4HSQ - chain A; structure by X-ray diffraction, 1.87 A resolution.

Chain A:
Protein: Putative fimbrial subunit
Organism: Corynebacterium diphtheriae
Notes: fragment: Domains D2-3
UniProt: Q6NK05 (Q6NK05_CORDI); residues 180-455 here = UniProt positions 180-455
Sequence (276 residues; row label = number of the first residue in the row):
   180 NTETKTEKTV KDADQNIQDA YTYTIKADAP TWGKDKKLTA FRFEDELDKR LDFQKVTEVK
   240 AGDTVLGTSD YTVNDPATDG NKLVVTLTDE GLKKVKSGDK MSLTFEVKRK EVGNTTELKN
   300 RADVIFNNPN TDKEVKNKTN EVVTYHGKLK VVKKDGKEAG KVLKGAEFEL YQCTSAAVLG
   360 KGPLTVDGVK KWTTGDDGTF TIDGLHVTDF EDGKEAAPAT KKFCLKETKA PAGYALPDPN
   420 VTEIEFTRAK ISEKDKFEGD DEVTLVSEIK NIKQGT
Not modelled in the structure: 180-183
Disulfides: C352-C403
Glycans and other covalent adducts: covalent link K187-N299, K332-N450
Modified / non-standard residues: Mse280 (selenomethionine; parent Met)
Ion coordination: Ca2+: I430, E432, D439, D440, T443
Reported in the primary citation:
  - Ca2+ coordination: I430, E432, D439, D440, T443
  - contacts within the chain: K187-N299 (covalent link), D224-N299 (hydrogen bond), K187-D224 (hydrogen bond), K332-N450 (covalent link)
  - catalytic residues: D224, E406

Overview:
The Ca2+ site is built by I430, E432, D439, D440 and T443. From the paper: catalytic residues D224 and E406;
Ca2+ coordination by I430, E432 and D439 among others.
Chain A is Putative fimbrial subunit (Corynebacterium diphtheriae); the structure, Crystal Structure of
Domains D2 and D3 of the Major Pilin SpaD from Corynebacterium diphtheriae, was determined by X-ray
diffraction (same publication as 4HSS).
